PDB entry 6XIN | X-ray diffraction, 1.75 A resolution | chains A and B

== Chain A ==
Molecule: Tryptophan synthase alpha chain
Organism: Salmonella typhimurium
Notes: EC 4.2.1.20
UniProtKB: A0A0D6FWC1 (A0A0D6FWC1_SALTM); numbering as in UniProt (aligned over 1-268)
Sequence (268 residues; numbered 1 to 268; the number before each row is that of its first residue):
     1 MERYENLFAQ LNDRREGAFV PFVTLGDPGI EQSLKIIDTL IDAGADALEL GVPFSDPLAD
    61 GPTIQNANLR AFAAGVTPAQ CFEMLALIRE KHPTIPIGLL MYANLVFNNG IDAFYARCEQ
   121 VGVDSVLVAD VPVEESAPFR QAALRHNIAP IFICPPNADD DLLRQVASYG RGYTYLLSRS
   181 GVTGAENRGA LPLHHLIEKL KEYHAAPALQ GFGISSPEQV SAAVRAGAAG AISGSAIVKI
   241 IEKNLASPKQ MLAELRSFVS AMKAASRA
Disordered / not traced: 180-189
Residues lining bound ligands: V41 ((2R,3Z)-3-amino-3-imino-2-[(E)-phenyldiazenyl]propanamide): Leu58, Ala59, Tyr102, Asp130

== Chain B ==
Molecule: Tryptophan synthase beta chain
Organism: Salmonella enterica subsp. enterica serovar Typhimurium
Notes: EC 4.2.1.20
UniProtKB: P0A2K1 (TRPB_SALTY); residues 1-397 here = UniProt positions 1-397
Sequence (397 residues; row label = number of the first residue in the row):
     1 MTTLLNPYFG EFGGMYVPQI LMPALNQLEE AFVSAQKDPE FQAQFADLLK NYAGRPTALT
    61 KCQNITAGTR TTLYLKREDL LHGGAHKTNQ VLGQALLAKR MGKSEIIAET GAGQHGVASA
   121 LASALLGLKC RIYMGAKDVE RQSPNVFRMR LMGAEVIPVH SGSATLKDAC NEALRDWSGS
   181 YETAHYMLGT AAGPHPYPTI VREFQRMIGE ETKAQILDKE GRLPDAVIAC VGGGSNAIGM
   241 FADFINDTSV GLIGVEPGGH GIETGEHGAP LKHGRVGIYF GMKAPMMQTA DGQIEESYSI
   301 SAGLDFPSVG PQHAYLNSIG RADYVSITDD EALEAFKTLC RHEGIIPALE SSHALAHALK
   361 MMREQPEKEQ LLVVNLSGRG DKDIFTVHDI LKARGEI
Disordered / not traced: 1
Glycans and other covalent adducts: pyridoxal phosphate (PLP) linked to Lys87
Metal / ion sites: Cs+ site 1: Thr66, Thr69, Thr71; Cs+ site 2: Val231, Gly232, Glu256, Gly268, Leu304, Phe306, Ser308
Residues lining bound ligands:
  - pyridoxal phosphate (PLP): Ala85, His86, Gln114, Thr190, Cys230, Val231, Gly232, Gly233, Gly234, Ser235, Asn236, Gly303, Leu304, Ala348, Glu350, Ser351, Ser377, Gly378
  - V41 ((2R,3Z)-3-amino-3-imino-2-[(E)-phenyldiazenyl]propanamide): Tyr16, Val17, Pro18, Leu21, Leu25, Leu174, Trp177, Tyr186, Leu188, Pro194, Tyr197, Phe280, Gly281
Curated features (UniProtKB/Swiss-Prot):
  - modified residue: Lys87 (N6-(pyridoxal phosphate)lysine)

== Chain A / chain B interface ==
Pairs across the interface (61; chain A residue first):
  Pro53(A) with Gln293(B), hydrogen bond (backbone-side chain)
  Phe54(A) with Gly292(B); Gln293(B)
  Ser55(A) with Lys167(B), hydrogen bond (backbone-side chain); Gln293(B), hydrogen bond (backbone-side chain); Ile294(B), hydrogen bond (side chain-backbone)
  Asp56(A) with Lys167(B), salt bridge; Tyr279(B); Ile294(B)
  Pro57(A) with Asn171(B), hydrogen bond (backbone-side chain)
  Leu58(A) with Asn171(B)
  Ala59(A) with Pro18(B), hydrophobic
  Asp60(A) with Asn171(B)
  Pro62(A) with Arg175(B)
  Gln65(A) with Ser161(B), hydrogen bond; Asn171(B); Arg175(B), hydrogen bond
  Asn66(A) with Gly162(B), hydrogen bond (side chain-backbone)
  Leu69(A) with Gly162(B); Ser163(B)
  Phe72(A) with Gln293(B)
  Thr77(A) with Asp291(B)
  Pro78(A) with Asp291(B); Gln293(B)
  Ala103(A) with Ile278(B), hydrophobic
  Asn104(A) with Gly277(B); Ile278(B), hydrogen bond (side chain-backbone); Gln288(B), hydrogen bond; Gly292(B), hydrogen bond (side chain-backbone); Ile294(B)
  Leu105(A) with Asp291(B); Gly292(B)
  Phe107(A) with Val276(B); Gly277(B); Ile278(B), hydrophobic; Lys283(B)
  Asn108(A) with Arg275(B), hydrogen bond; Gln288(B); Ala290(B), hydrogen bond (side chain-backbone); Asp291(B); Gly292(B)
  Ala129(A) with Pro18(B)
  Asp130(A) with Tyr16(B); Val17(B), hydrogen bond (backbone-backbone); Pro18(B)
  Pro132(A) with Met15(B); Val17(B); Gln19(B); Met22(B), hydrophobic
  Val133(A) with Gln19(B), hydrogen bond (backbone-side chain)
  Glu134(A) with Gln19(B), hydrogen bond; Met22(B)
  Glu135(A) with Tyr8(B), hydrogen bond; Gly14(B); Met15(B), hydrogen bond (side chain-backbone); Tyr16(B), hydrogen bond
  Ile153(A) with Gln19(B)
  Asn157(A) with Ile20(B), hydrogen bond (side chain-backbone); Pro23(B); Tyr181(B), hydrogen bond
  Leu162(A) with Gln19(B)
Other interface residues (no listed pair), chain A (34 interface residues in all): Gly61, Val131, Phe139, Pro155, Pro156
Other interface residues (no listed pair), chain B (35 interface residues in all): Thr2, Cys170, Leu174, Phe280, Met286, Thr289

== In short ==
The interface between chain A and chain B involves 34 residues on one side and 35 on the other; the contacts
include 21 hydrogen bonds and 1 salt bridge. Polar contacts include Asp56(A)-Lys167(B), Pro53(A)-Gln293(B) and
Ser55(A)-Lys167(B).
Here chain A is Tryptophan synthase alpha chain (Salmonella typhimurium) and chain B is Tryptophan synthase
beta chain (Salmonella enterica subsp. enterica serovar Typhimurium). Entry 6XIN (The crystal structure of
tryptophan synthase from Salmonella enterica serovar typhimurium in complex with
(2S)-3-Amino-3-imino-2-phenyldiazenylpropanamide at ...) was determined by X-ray diffraction.
